PDB entry 7XTD | electron microscopy, 3.90 A resolution | chains T and d of the 35 polymer chains in the assembly

== Chain T ==
Molecule: 198-nt DNA strand
Sequence (198 nucleotides; each row starts with the number of its first residue; numbers below 1 keep their minus sign (DA-72 is residue -72)):
   -72 ATCAGAATCC CGGTGCCGAG GCCGCTCAAT TGGTCGTAGA CAGCTCTAGC ACCGCTTAAA
   -12 CGCACGTACG CGCTGTCCCC CGCGTTTTAA CCGCCAAGGG GATTACACCC AAGACACCAG
    48 GCACGAGACA GAAAAAAACA ACGAAAACGG CCACCACCCA AACACACCAA ACACAAGAGC
   108 TAATTGACTG ACGTAAGC
Unresolved in the structure: -72 to -8, 116-125

== Chain d ==
Name: Histone H2B type 1-J
From: Homo sapiens
UniProt: P06899 (H2B1J_HUMAN); residues -3 to 122 here correspond to UniProt positions 1-126 (UniProt number = residue number + 4)
Chain sequence (129 residues; numbered -6 to 122; the number before each row is that of its first residue; numbers below 1 keep their minus sign (Gly-6 is residue -6)):
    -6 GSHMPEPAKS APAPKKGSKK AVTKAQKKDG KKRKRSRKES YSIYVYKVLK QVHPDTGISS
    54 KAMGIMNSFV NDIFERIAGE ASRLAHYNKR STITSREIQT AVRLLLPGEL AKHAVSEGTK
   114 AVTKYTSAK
Unresolved in the structure: -6 to 27
Construct notes: expression tag (-6 to -4)
UniProt features mapped onto this chain:
  - modified residue: Pro-2 (N-acetylproline), Glu-1 (ADP-ribosyl glutamic acid), Lys2 (N6-(2-hydroxyisobutyryl)lysine), Ser3 (ADP-ribosylserine), Lys8 (N6-(beta-hydroxybutyryl)lysine), Lys9 (N6-(2-hydroxyisobutyryl)lysine), Ser11 (Phosphoserine), Lys12 (N6-acetyllysine), Lys13 (N6-(beta-hydroxybutyryl)lysine), Lys17 (N6-(2-hydroxyisobutyryl)lysine), Lys20 (N6-(2-hydroxyisobutyryl)lysine), Lys21 (N6-(2-hydroxyisobutyryl)lysine), Lys31 (N6-(2-hydroxyisobutyryl)lysine), Glu32 (PolyADP-ribosyl glutamic acid), Ser33 (Phosphoserine), Lys40 (N6-(2-hydroxyisobutyryl)lysine), Lys43 (N6-(2-hydroxyisobutyryl)lysine), Lys54 (N6,N6-dimethyllysine), Arg76 (Dimethylated arginine), Lys82 (N6,N6,N6-trimethyllysine) and 6 more in UniProt
  - glycosylation: Ser109 (O-linked (GlcNAc) serine)
  - cross-link (Glycyl lysine isopeptide (Lys-Gly)): Lys2 (interchain with G-Cter in SUMO2), Lys17 (interchain with G-Cter in SUMO2), Lys31 (interchain with G-Cter in ubiquitin), Lys117 (interchain with G-Cter in ubiquitin)

== How chain T and chain d interact ==
Contacting residue pairs (12; chain T residue first):
  DC95(T) - Arg30(d)  sugar contact
  DC95(T) - Ile36(d)  sugar contact
  DC95(T) - Tyr37(d)  hydrogen bond to the phosphate
  DC95(T) - Lys40(d)  salt bridge to the phosphate
  DA96(T) - Arg30(d)  hydrogen bond to the sugar
  DA96(T) - Lys31(d)  phosphate contact
  DA96(T) - Glu32(d)  phosphate contact
  DA96(T) - Ser33(d)  hydrogen bond to the phosphate
  DA96(T) - Ile36(d)  phosphate contact
  DA97(T) - Ser29(d)  sugar contact
  DA97(T) - Lys31(d)  phosphate contact
  DA98(T) - Arg28(d)  salt bridge to the phosphate
Other interface residues (no listed pair), chain T (5 interface residues in all): DC85
Other interface residues (no listed pair), chain d (10 interface residues in all): Thr85

== In short ==
The interface between chain T and chain d involves 5 residues on one side and 10 on the other; the contacts
include 3 hydrogen bonds and 2 salt bridges. Among the polar pairs are DA96(T)-Arg30(d), DC95(T)-Tyr37(d) and
DA96(T)-Ser33(d).
Here chain T is a 198-nt DNA strand and chain d is Histone H2B type 1-J (Homo sapiens). Entry 7XTD (RNA
polymerase II elongation complex transcribing a nucleosome (EC58oct)) was determined by electron microscopy
together with 7XN7, 7XSE, 7XSX, 7XSZ, 7XT7 and 7XTI from the same study.
